PDB entry 6PEP | electron microscopy, 3.80 A resolution | chains 1 and 6 of the 69 polymer chains in the assembly

# Chain 1
Name: Surface presentation of antigens protein SpaP
Organism: Salmonella typhimurium (strain LT2 / SGSC1412 / ATCC 700720)
Reference sequence: P40700 (SPAP_SALTY); residue numbers follow UniProt; this construct covers 1-224
Amino-acid sequence (224 residues; row label = number of the first residue in the row):
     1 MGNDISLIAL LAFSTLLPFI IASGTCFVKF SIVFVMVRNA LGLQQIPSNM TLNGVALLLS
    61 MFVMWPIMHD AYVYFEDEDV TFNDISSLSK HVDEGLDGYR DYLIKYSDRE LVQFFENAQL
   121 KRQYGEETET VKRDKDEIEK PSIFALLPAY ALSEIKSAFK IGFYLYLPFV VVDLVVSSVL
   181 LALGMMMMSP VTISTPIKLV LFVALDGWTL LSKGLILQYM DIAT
Disordered / not traced: 1-2, 119-139, 223-224

# Chain 6
Name: Surface presentation of antigens protein SpaQ
Organism: Salmonella typhimurium (strain LT2 / SGSC1412 / ATCC 700720)
Reference sequence: P0A1L7 (SPAQ_SALTY); numbering as in UniProt (aligned over 1-86)
Amino-acid sequence (86 residues; numbered 1 to 86; the number before each row is that of its first residue):
     1 MDDLVFAGNK ALYLVLILSG WPTIVATIIG LLVGLFQTVT QLQEQTLPFG IKLLGVCLCL
    61 FLLSGWYGEV LLSYGRQVIF LALAKG
Disordered / not traced: 28-58, 85-86

# How chain 1 and chain 6 interact
Pairs across the interface - 24 pairs, chain 1 then chain 6:
  Lys160(1) - Leu4(6)
  Ile161(1) - Ala82(6)
  Phe163(1) - Leu4(6)  hydrophobic
  Tyr164(1) - Asp3(6)  hydrogen bond (side chain-backbone)
  Tyr164(1) - Leu4(6)  hydrogen bond (side chain-backbone)
  Tyr164(1) - Ala7(6)  hydrophobic
  Tyr164(1) - Val78(6)
  Tyr164(1) - Leu81(6)
  Tyr164(1) - Ala82(6)  hydrophobic
  Leu167(1) - Ala7(6)
  Val171(1) - Ala11(6)
  Val171(1) - Val15(6)  hydrophobic
  Ser178(1) - Ser19(6)
  Leu201(1) - Leu71(6)  hydrophobic
  Leu201(1) - Leu72(6)
  Leu205(1) - Leu72(6)
  Leu205(1) - Gly75(6)
  Leu205(1) - Arg76(6)
  Leu205(1) - Ile79(6)  hydrophobic
  Leu210(1) - Leu83(6)
  Leu211(1) - Leu83(6)  hydrophobic
  Gly214(1) - Leu83(6)
  Gln218(1) - Leu83(6)
  Gln218(1) - Ala84(6)
Also at the interface, not in a pair above, chain 1 (20 interface residues in all): Leu165, Pro168, Val172, Leu174, Val175, Leu215, Leu217
Also at the interface, not in a pair above, chain 6 (20 interface residues in all): Gly8, Leu14, Leu18, Tyr74

# In short
The chain 1/chain 6 interface involves 20 residues from each chain, with 2 hydrogen bonds. Polar pairs include
Tyr164(1)-Asp3(6) and Tyr164(1)-Leu4(6).
Chain 1 is Surface presentation of antigens protein SpaP and chain 6 is Surface presentation of antigens
protein SpaQ, both from Salmonella typhimurium (strain LT2 / SGSC1412 / ATCC 700720); the structure, Focussed
refinement of InvGN0N1:SpaPQR:PrgIJ from the Salmonella SPI-1 injectisome needle complex, was determined by
electron microscopy (same publication as 6PEE, 6PEM, 6Q14, 6Q15 and 6Q16).
